5ZFV - chains B and C of the 6 polymer chains in the assembly; structure by electron microscopy, 7.10 A resolution (low resolution: residue-level contacts below are approximate; hydrogen-bond / salt-bridge calls are withheld).

[Chain B (and C)]
Molecule: Biopolymer transport protein ExbB
Organism: Escherichia coli (strain K12)
Notes: chain C of this document is another copy of the same molecule, construct and numbering; everything in this record applies to it too
UniProt: P0ABU7 (EXBB_ECOLI); residue numbers follow UniProt; this construct covers 1-244
Chain sequence (244 residues; each row starts with the number of its first residue):
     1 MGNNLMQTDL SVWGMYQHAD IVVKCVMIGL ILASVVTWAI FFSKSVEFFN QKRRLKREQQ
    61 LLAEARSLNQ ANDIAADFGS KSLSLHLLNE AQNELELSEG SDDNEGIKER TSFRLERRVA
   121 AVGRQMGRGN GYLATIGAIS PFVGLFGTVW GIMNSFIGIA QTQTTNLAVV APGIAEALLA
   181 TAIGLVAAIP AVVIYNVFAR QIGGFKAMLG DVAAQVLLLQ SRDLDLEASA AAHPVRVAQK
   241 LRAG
Unresolved in the structure: 1-9, 235-244 (chain C: 1-9, 234-244)

[How chain B and chain C interact]
Contacting residue pairs (51):
  Leu97(B) - Arg222(C)
  Glu99(B) - Leu226(C)
  Gly100(B) - Ser229(C)
  Gly100(B) - Ala230(C)
  Asp102(B) - Ser229(C)
  Asp102(B) - His233(C)
  Asp103(B) - Ser229(C)
  Arg110(B) - Leu218(C)
  Arg110(B) - Ser221(C)
  Arg110(B) - Arg222(C)
  Arg110(B) - Asp225(C)
  Arg114(B) - Leu218(C)
  Arg117(B) - Ala207(C)
  Arg117(B) - Gly210(C)
  Arg117(B) - Asp211(C)
  Arg117(B) - Ala214(C)
  Arg124(B) - Ala207(C)
  Arg128(B) - Arg200(C)
  Gly129(B) - Arg200(C)
  Tyr132(B) - Arg200(C)
  Thr135(B) - Asn196(C)
  Phe142(B) - Ile189(C)
  Val143(B) - Ile189(C)
  Leu145(B) - Leu185(C)
  Phe146(B) - Ala182(C)
  Phe146(B) - Leu185(C)
  Phe146(B) - Val186(C)
  Val149(B) - Leu178(C)
  Val149(B) - Thr181(C)
  Val149(B) - Ala182(C)
  Val149(B) - Leu185(C)
  Ile152(B) - Leu178(C)
  Met153(B) - Leu178(C)
  Met153(B) - Leu179(C)
  Met153(B) - Ala182(C)
  Phe156(B) - Ala171(C)
  Phe156(B) - Ile174(C)
  Phe156(B) - Ala175(C)
  Phe156(B) - Leu178(C)
  Ile157(B) - Leu10(C)
  Ile157(B) - Met15(C)
  Ile157(B) - Ala175(C)
  Ala160(B) - Ala171(C)
  Gln161(B) - Leu10(C)
  Gln163(B) - Ala168(C)
  Gln163(B) - Pro172(C)
  Thr164(B) - Ala168(C)
  Thr165(B) - Asn166(C)
  Thr165(B) - Leu167(C)
  Asn166(B) - Leu167(C)
  Leu167(B) - Leu167(C)
Interface residues without a listed pair, chain B (36 interface residues in all): Glu94, Ser101, Gly127, Asn130, Gly131, Ile139, Ile159
Interface residues without a listed pair, chain C (32 interface residues in all): Val169, Val193

[Summary]
36 residues of chain B and 32 residues of chain C are in contact.
Chain B and chain C are both Biopolymer transport protein ExbB (Escherichia coli (strain K12)); the structure,
Structure of the ExbB/ExbD pentameric complex (ExbB5ExbD1TM), was determined by electron microscopy (same
publication as 5ZFP and 5ZFU).
